PDB entry 6LX3 | electron microscopy, 3.15 A resolution | chains A and C of the 6 polymer chains in the assembly

# Chain A (and C)
Protein: Interleukin-2, Immunoglobulin heavy constant alpha 1
Source organism: Homo sapiens
Notes: chain C of this document is another copy of the same molecule, construct and numbering; everything in this record applies to it too
UniProtKB: chimeric construct of P60568, P01876: residues 182-202 from P60568 (IL2_HUMAN) positions 1-21 (UniProt number = residue number - 181); residues 241-472 from P01876 positions 122-353 (UniProt number = residue number - 119)
Sequence (291 residues; numbered 182 to 472; the number before each row is that of its first residue):
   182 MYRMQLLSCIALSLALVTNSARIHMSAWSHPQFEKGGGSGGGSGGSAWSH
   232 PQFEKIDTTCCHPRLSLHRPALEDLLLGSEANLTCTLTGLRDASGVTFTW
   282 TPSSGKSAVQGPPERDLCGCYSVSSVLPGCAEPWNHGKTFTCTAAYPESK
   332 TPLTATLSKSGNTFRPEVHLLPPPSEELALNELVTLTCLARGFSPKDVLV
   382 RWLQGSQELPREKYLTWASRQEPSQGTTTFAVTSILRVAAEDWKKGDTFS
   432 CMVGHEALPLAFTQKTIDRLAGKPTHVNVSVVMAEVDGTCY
Disordered / not traced: 182-243, 271-277, 284-286, 454-457 (chain C: 182-243, 274-277, 284-286, 298-300, 406-407, 465-472)
Differences from the reference sequence: linker (203-240)
Disulfide bonds: C266-C323, C369-C432
Curated features (UniProtKB/Swiss-Prot):
  - glycosylation: N263 (N-linked (GlcNAc...) (complex) asparagine)
What the authors report for this chain:
  - conformationally variable residues (side-chain flip): C311

# How chain A and chain C interact
Pairs across the interface (6; chain A residue first):
  E466(A) with S356(C); L359(C); A360(C), hydrogen bond (side chain-backbone)
  D468(A) with T456(C)
  G469(A) with S356(C)
  T470(A) with S356(C), hydrogen bond (backbone-side chain)
Also at the interface, not in a pair above, chain A (5 interface residues in all): V467
Also at the interface, not in a pair above, chain C (5 interface residues in all): V458

# In short
Chain A and chain C each contribute 5 residues to their interface; the contacts include 2 hydrogen bonds.
Polar contacts include E466(A)-A360(C) and T470(A)-S356(C). From the paper: conformational variability at
C311(A).
Chain A and chain C are both Interleukin-2, Immunoglobulin heavy constant alpha 1 (Homo sapiens); the
structure, Cryo-EM structure of human secretory immunoglobulin A, was determined by electron microscopy,
deposited together with 6LXW.
